7KQM - chains A and C of the 3 polymer chains in the assembly; structure by X-ray diffraction, 2.73 A resolution.

[Chain A]
Protein: Telomerase reverse transcriptase
From: Tribolium castaneum
Notes: EC 2.7.7.49
Reference sequence: Q0QHL8 (Q0QHL8_TRICA); residue numbers follow UniProt; this construct covers 1-596
Amino-acid sequence (596 residues; numbered 1 to 596; the number before each row is that of its first residue):
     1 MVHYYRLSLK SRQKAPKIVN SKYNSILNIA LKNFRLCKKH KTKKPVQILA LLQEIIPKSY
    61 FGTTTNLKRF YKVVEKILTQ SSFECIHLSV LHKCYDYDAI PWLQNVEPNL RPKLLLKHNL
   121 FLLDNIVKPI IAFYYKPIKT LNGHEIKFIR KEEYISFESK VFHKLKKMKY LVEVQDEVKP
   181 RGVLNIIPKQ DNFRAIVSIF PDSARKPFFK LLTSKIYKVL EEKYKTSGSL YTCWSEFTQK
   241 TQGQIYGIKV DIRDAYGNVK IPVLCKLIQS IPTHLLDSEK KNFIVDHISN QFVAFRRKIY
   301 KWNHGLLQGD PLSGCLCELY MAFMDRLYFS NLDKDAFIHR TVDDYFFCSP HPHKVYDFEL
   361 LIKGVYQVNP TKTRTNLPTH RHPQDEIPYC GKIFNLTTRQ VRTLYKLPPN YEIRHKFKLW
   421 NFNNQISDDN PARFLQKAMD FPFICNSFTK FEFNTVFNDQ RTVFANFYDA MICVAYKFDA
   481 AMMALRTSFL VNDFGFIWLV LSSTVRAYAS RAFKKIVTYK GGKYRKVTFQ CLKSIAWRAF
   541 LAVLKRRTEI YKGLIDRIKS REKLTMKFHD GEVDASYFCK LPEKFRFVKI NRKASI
Reported in the primary citation:
  - conformationally variable residues (loop rearrangement): Thr487 to Asn492, Phe494
  - mutagenesis - P388R/L404Y: decreased catalytic activity

[Chain C]
Molecule: 15-nt DNA strand
Sequence (15 nucleotides; numbered 1 to 15; the number before each row is that of its first residue):
     1 TTCTTTGTGC ACCTG

[How chain A and chain C interact]
Contacting residue pairs (23):
  His144(A) - DC12(C)  salt bridge to the phosphate
  Val342(A) - DG15(C)  sugar contact
  Asp343(A) - DG15(C)  phosphate contact
  Asp344(A) - DG15(C)  sugar contact
  Cys390(A) - DT14(C)  phosphate contact
  Cys390(A) - DG15(C)  phosphate contact
  Gly391(A) - DT14(C)  phosphate contact
  Lys406(A) - DT14(C)  phosphate contact
  Lys416(A) - DC12(C)  phosphate contact
  Phe417(A) - DC12(C)  phosphate contact
  Lys418(A) - DA11(C)  salt bridge to the phosphate
  Lys418(A) - DC12(C)  hydrogen bond to the phosphate
  Asn421(A) - DC10(C)  phosphate contact
  Asn421(A) - DA11(C)  phosphate contact
  Asn423(A) - DC10(C)  hydrogen bond to the phosphate
  Asp440(A) - DA11(C)  sugar contact
  Pro442(A) - DA11(C)  base contact
  Pro442(A) - DC12(C)  sugar contact
  Phe443(A) - DA11(C)  phosphate contact
  Phe443(A) - DC12(C)  phosphate contact
  Asn446(A) - DC12(C)  hydrogen bond to the base
  Asn446(A) - DC13(C)  hydrogen bond to the sugar
  Lys477(A) - DC12(C)  salt bridge to the phosphate
Other interface residues (no listed pair), chain A (19 interface residues in all): Tyr256, Thr341

[Overview]
19 residues of chain A face 6 of chain C across their interface; the contacts include 4 hydrogen bonds and 3
salt bridges. Polar pairs include Asn446(A)-DC12(C), Asn446(A)-DC13(C) and Lys418(A)-DC12(C). From the paper:
P388R/L404Y of chain A reduce catalytic activity; conformational variability at Thr487(A) and Phe494(A).
Here chain A is Telomerase reverse transcriptase (Tribolium castaneum) and chain C is a 15-nt DNA strand.
Entry 7KQM (Binary complex of TERT (telomerase reverse transcriptase) with RNA/telomeric DNA hybrid) was
determined by X-ray diffraction together with 7KQN from the same study.
